5CBY - chains A and C of the 4 polymer chains in the assembly; structure by X-ray diffraction, 2.00 A resolution.

== Chain A ==
Name: AncGR2 DNA Binding Domain
Chain sequence (105 residues; row label = number of the first residue in the row):
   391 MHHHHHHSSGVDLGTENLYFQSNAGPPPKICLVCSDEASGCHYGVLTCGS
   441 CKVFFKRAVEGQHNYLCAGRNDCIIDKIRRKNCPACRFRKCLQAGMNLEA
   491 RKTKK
Unresolved in the structure: 391-416, 493-495
Ion coordination: Zn2+ site 1: Cys421, Cys424, Cys438, Cys441; Zn2+ site 2: Cys457, Cys463, Cys473, Cys476

== Chain C ==
Molecule: 18-nt DNA strand
Sequence (18 nucleotides; each row starts with the number of its first residue):
     1 CCAGAACAGAGTGTTCTG

== Interface between chain A and chain C ==
Residue-residue contacts (13; chain A residue first):
  Ser429(A) - DC2(C)  phosphate contact
  Gly430(A) - DC2(C)  phosphate contact
  Cys431(A) - DC2(C)  hydrogen bond to the phosphate
  Cys431(A) - DA3(C)  phosphate contact
  His432(A) - DC2(C)  sugar contact
  His432(A) - DA3(C)  salt bridge to the phosphate
  Tyr433(A) - DA3(C)  hydrogen bond to the phosphate
  Tyr433(A) - DG4(C)  hydrogen bond to the phosphate
  Lys442(A) - DA3(C)  phosphate contact
  Lys442(A) - DG4(C)  hydrogen bond to the base
  Lys446(A) - DG4(C)  salt bridge to the phosphate
  Arg447(A) - DA6(C)  base contact
  Ala490(A) - DA3(C)  phosphate contact
Interface residues without a listed pair, chain C (5 interface residues in all): DC7

== In short ==
Chain A and chain C form an interface of 9 and 5 residues respectively, with 4 hydrogen bonds and 2 salt
bridges. Among the polar pairs are Lys442(A)-DG4(C), Cys431(A)-DC2(C) and Tyr433(A)-DA3(C). The Zn2+ site 1 is
built by Cys421(A), Cys424(A), Cys438(A) and Cys441(A).
Chain A is AncGR2 DNA Binding Domain and chain C is an 18-nt DNA strand; the structure, AncGR2 DNA Binding
Domain - (+)GRE Complex, was determined by X-ray diffraction together with 5CBX, 5CBZ, 5CC0 and 5CC1 from the
same study.
